PDB entry 3FOF | X-ray diffraction, 4.00 A resolution | chains A and B of the 8 polymer chains in the assembly

== Chain A (and B) ==
Molecule: DNA topoisomerase 4 subunit A
Organism: Streptococcus pneumoniae
Notes: EC 5.99.1.-; chain B of this document is another copy of the same molecule, construct and numbering; everything in this record applies to it too
Reference sequence: P72525 (PARC_STRPN); residue numbers follow UniProt; this construct covers 1-488
Chain sequence (496 residues; each row starts with the number of its first residue):
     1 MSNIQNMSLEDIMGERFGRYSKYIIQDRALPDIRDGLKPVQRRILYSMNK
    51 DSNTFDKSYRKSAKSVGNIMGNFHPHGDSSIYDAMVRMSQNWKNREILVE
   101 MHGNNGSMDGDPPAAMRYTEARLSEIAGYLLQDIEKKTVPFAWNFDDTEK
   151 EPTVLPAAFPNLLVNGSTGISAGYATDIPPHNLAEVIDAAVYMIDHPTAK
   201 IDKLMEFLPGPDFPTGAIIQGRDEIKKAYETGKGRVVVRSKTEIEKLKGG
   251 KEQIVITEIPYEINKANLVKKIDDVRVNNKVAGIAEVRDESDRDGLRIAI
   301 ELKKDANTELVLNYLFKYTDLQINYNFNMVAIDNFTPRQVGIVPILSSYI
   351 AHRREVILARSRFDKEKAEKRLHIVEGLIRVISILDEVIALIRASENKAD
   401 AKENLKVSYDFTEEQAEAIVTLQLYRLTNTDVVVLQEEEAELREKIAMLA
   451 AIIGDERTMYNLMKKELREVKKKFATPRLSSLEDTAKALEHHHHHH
Disordered / not traced: 1-4, 54-55, 166-175, 233, 258-261, 282-299, 303-307, 480-496 (chain B: 1-4, 54-55, 166-175, 241-242, 258-261, 281-299, 303-306, 324-325, 480-496)
Differences from the reference sequence: expression tag (489-496)
Ligand contacts: moxifloxacin (MFX; 1-cyclopropyl-6-fluoro-8-methoxy-7-[(4aS,7aS)-octahydro-6H-pyrrolo[3,4-b]pyridin-6-yl]-4-oxo-1,4-dihydroquinoline-3-carboxylic acid): G77, D78, S79, S80
Curated features (UniProtKB/Swiss-Prot):
  - active site: Y118 (O-(5'-phospho-DNA)-tyrosine intermediate)
  - site: K38 (Interaction with DNA), H74 (Interaction with DNA), H76 (Interaction with DNA), R87 (Interaction with DNA), K93 (Interaction with DNA), R117 (Transition state stabilizer)

== Interface between chain A and chain B ==
Residue-residue contacts - 23 pairs, chain A then chain B:
  A63(A) - G67(B)
  K64(A) - G67(B)
  K64(A) - N68(B)
  G67(A) - A63(B)
  G67(A) - K64(B)
  N68(A) - K64(B)
  N68(A) - N68(B)
  L385(A) - R393(B)
  D386(A) - R393(B)  salt bridge
  R393(A) - L385(B)
  R393(A) - D386(B)
  V420(A) - L424(B)
  V420(A) - Y425(B)  hydrogen bond (backbone-backbone)
  T421(A) - Q423(B)
  L422(A) - Q423(B)
  L422(A) - L424(B)  hydrogen bond (backbone-backbone)
  Q423(A) - T421(B)
  Q423(A) - L422(B)
  Q423(A) - Q423(B)
  L424(A) - V420(B)
  L424(A) - L422(B)  hydrogen bond (backbone-backbone)
  Y425(A) - V420(B)  hydrogen bond (backbone-backbone)
  L427(A) - R393(B)
Other interface residues (no listed pair), chain A (20 interface residues in all): M70, I392, E396, N397, I419, T428
Other interface residues (no listed pair), chain B (20 interface residues in all): M70, I392, E396, N397, I419, L427, T428

== In short ==
Chain A and chain B each contribute 20 residues to their interface; the contacts include 4 hydrogen bonds and
1 salt bridge. Polar contacts include D386(A)-R393(B), V420(A)-Y425(B) and L422(A)-L424(B). Ligands of chain
A: moxifloxacin. Curated annotation (UniProt) lists active-site residue Y118(A) on chain A.
Both chains are DNA topoisomerase 4 subunit A (Streptococcus pneumoniae). Entry 3FOF (Structural insight into
the quinolone-DNA cleavage complex of type IIA topoisomerases) was determined by X-ray diffraction, deposited
together with 3FOE.
